PDB entry 3JWN | X-ray diffraction, 2.69 A resolution | chains G and H of the 5 polymer chains in the assembly

Chain G:
Molecule: Protein fimG
From: Escherichia coli
UniProt: P08190 (FIMG_ECOLI); residues 1-144 here correspond to UniProt positions 24-167 (UniProt number = residue number + 23)
Sequence (144 residues; numbered 1 to 144; the number before each row is that of its first residue):
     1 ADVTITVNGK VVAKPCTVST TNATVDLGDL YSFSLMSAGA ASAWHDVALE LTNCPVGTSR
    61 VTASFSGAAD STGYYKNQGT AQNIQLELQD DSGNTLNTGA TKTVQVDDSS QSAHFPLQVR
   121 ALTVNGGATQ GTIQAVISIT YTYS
Swiss-Prot annotation at these positions:
  - site: Tyr-143 (Required for stability and transport)
Disulfides: Cys-16/Cys-54

Chain H:
Molecule: FimH protein
From: Escherichia coli
UniProt: Q0T8Y8 (Q0T8Y8_ECOL5); residues 1-279 here correspond to UniProt positions 25-303 (UniProt number = residue number + 24)
Sequence (279 residues; row label = number of the first residue in the row):
     1 FACKTANGTA IPIGGGSANV YVNLAPAVNV GQNLVVDLST QIFCHNDYPE TITDYVTLQR
    61 GSAYGGVLSS FSGTVKYNGS SYPFPTTSET PRVVYNSRTD KPWPVALYLT PVSSAGGVAI
   121 KAGSLIAVLI LRQTNNYNSD DFQFVWNIYA NNDVVVPTGG CDVSARDVTV TLPDYPGSVP
   181 IPLTVYCAKS QNLGYYLSGT TADAGNSIFT NTASFSPAQG VGVQLTRNGT IIPANNTVSL
   241 GAVGTSAVSL GLTANYARTG GQVTAGNVQS IIGVTFVYQ
Disulfides: Cys-3/Cys-44, Cys-161/Cys-187
Reported in the primary citation:
  - conformationally variable residues (helix shift, loop rearrangement, side-chain flip): Ile-13 to Ser-17, Asn-23 to Asn-33, Leu-34, Leu-58 to Ser-62, Ala-63, Leu-68, Val-112 to Leu-125, Asp-140, Asn-151 to Thr-158
  - contacts within the chain: Val-28/Ala-188, Val-30/Ala-188, Ala-27/Leu-34 (hydrogen bond), Leu-68/Val-118 (hydrophobic contact), Leu-68/Val-156 (hydrophobic contact), Ser-114/Cys-161 (hydrogen bond), Ala-115/Arg-166 (hydrogen bond)

How chain G and chain H interact:
Residue-residue contacts (71):
  Ala-1(G) / Gly-273(H)
  Ala-1(G) / Val-274(H)
  Ala-1(G) / Thr-275(H)
  Asp-2(G) / Ala-115(H)
  Asp-2(G) / Gly-116(H)
  Asp-2(G) / Arg-166(H)  hydrogen bond (backbone-side chain)
  Asp-2(G) / Val-274(H)  hydrogen bond (backbone-backbone)
  Asp-2(G) / Thr-275(H)
  Asp-2(G) / Phe-276(H)  hydrogen bond (side chain-backbone)
  Val-3(G) / Val-163(H)  hydrophobic
  Val-3(G) / Ala-165(H)
  Val-3(G) / Arg-166(H)
  Val-3(G) / Leu-183(H)  hydrophobic
  Val-3(G) / Gly-273(H)
  Val-3(G) / Val-274(H)  hydrogen bond (backbone-backbone)
  Thr-4(G) / Arg-166(H)  hydrogen bond (backbone-backbone)
  Thr-4(G) / Asp-167(H)
  Thr-4(G) / Val-168(H)  hydrogen bond (backbone-backbone)
  Thr-4(G) / Ile-271(H)
  Thr-4(G) / Ile-272(H)
  Ile-5(G) / Val-168(H)
  Ile-5(G) / Ile-181(H)  hydrophobic
  Ile-5(G) / Ser-270(H)
  Ile-5(G) / Ile-271(H)
  Ile-5(G) / Ile-272(H)  hydrogen bond (backbone-backbone)
  Ile-5(G) / Val-274(H)  hydrophobic
  Thr-6(G) / Val-168(H)  hydrogen bond (backbone-backbone)
  Thr-6(G) / Thr-169(H)
  Thr-6(G) / Val-170(H)  hydrogen bond (backbone-backbone)
  Thr-6(G) / Gln-269(H)
  Thr-6(G) / Ser-270(H)
  Val-7(G) / Val-170(H)
  Val-7(G) / Leu-172(H)  hydrophobic
  Val-7(G) / Val-223(H)  hydrophobic
  Val-7(G) / Ala-254(H)  hydrophobic
  Val-7(G) / Val-268(H)
  Val-7(G) / Gln-269(H)
  Val-7(G) / Ser-270(H)  hydrogen bond (backbone-backbone)
  Asn-8(G) / Thr-169(H)
  Asn-8(G) / Val-170(H)  hydrogen bond (backbone-backbone)
  Asn-8(G) / Thr-171(H)
  Asn-8(G) / Leu-172(H)  hydrogen bond (backbone-backbone)
  Asn-8(G) / Val-268(H)
  Asn-8(G) / Gln-269(H)  hydrogen bond
  Gly-9(G) / Tyr-256(H)
  Gly-9(G) / Asn-267(H)
  Gly-9(G) / Val-268(H)  hydrogen bond (backbone-backbone)
  Lys-10(G) / Asp-174(H)
  Lys-10(G) / Tyr-175(H)
  Lys-10(G) / Tyr-256(H)  hydrogen bond (backbone-side chain)
  Lys-10(G) / Gly-266(H)
  Lys-10(G) / Asn-267(H)
  Val-11(G) / Ala-218(H)  hydrophobic
  Val-11(G) / Thr-264(H)
  Val-11(G) / Ala-265(H)
  Val-11(G) / Gly-266(H)  hydrogen bond (backbone-backbone)
  Val-11(G) / Val-268(H)  hydrophobic
  Val-12(G) / Asp-174(H)
  Ala-13(G) / Ala-265(H)
  Val-56(G) / Tyr-175(H)
  Val-56(G) / Val-263(H)  hydrophobic
  Gly-57(G) / Val-263(H)
  Gly-57(G) / Thr-264(H)
  Gly-57(G) / Ala-265(H)
  Ser-59(G) / Gln-262(H)
  Gln-105(G) / Gln-262(H)  hydrogen bond
  Val-106(G) / Gln-262(H)  hydrogen bond (backbone-side chain)
  Asp-108(G) / Arg-258(H)  salt bridge
  Asp-108(G) / Gly-261(H)
  Asp-108(G) / Gln-262(H)
  Ser-144(G) / Ala-265(H)
Interface residues without a listed pair, chain G (21 interface residues in all): Thr-58
Interface residues without a listed pair, chain H (40 interface residues in all): Pro-173, Ser-198, Leu-225, Leu-252

Summary:
The interface between chain G and chain H involves 21 residues on one side and 40 on the other, with 18
hydrogen bonds and 1 salt bridge. Polar contacts include Asp-108(G)/Arg-258(H), Asp-2(G)/Arg-166(H) and
Asp-2(G)/Phe-276(H). The paper reports conformational variability at Ile-13(H), Asn-23(H) and Leu-34(H) among
others; contacts within the chain involving Val-28(H), Ala-188(H) and Val-30(H) among others.
Chain G is Protein fimG and chain H is FimH protein, both from Escherichia coli; the structure, Complex of
FimC, FimF, FimG and FimH, was determined by X-ray diffraction.
